PDB entry 6A5P | electron microscopy, 7.00 A resolution (low resolution: residue-level contacts below are approximate; hydrogen-bond / salt-bridge calls are withheld) | chains T and e of the 23 polymer chains in the assembly

Chain T:
Molecule: 198-nt DNA strand
Sequence (198 nucleotides; row label = number of the first residue in the row; numbers below 1 keep their minus sign (DA-72 is residue -72)):
   -72 ATCAGAATCCCGGTGCCGAGGCCGCTCAATTGGTCGTAGACAGCTCTAGC
   -22 ACCGCTTAAACGCACGTACGCGCTGTCCCCCGCGTTTTAACCGCCAAGGG
    28 GATTACACCCAAGACACCAGGCACGAGACAGAAAAAAACAACGAAAACGG
    78 CCACCACCCAAACACACCAAACACAAGAGCTAATTGACTGACGTAAGC
Not modelled in the structure: 96-125

Chain e:
Name: Histone H3.3
Organism: Homo sapiens
UniProt: P84243 (H33_HUMAN); residues 0-135 here correspond to UniProt positions 1-136 (UniProt number = residue number + 1)
Amino-acid sequence (139 residues; row label = number of the first residue in the row; numbers below 1 keep their minus sign (Gly-3 is residue -3)):
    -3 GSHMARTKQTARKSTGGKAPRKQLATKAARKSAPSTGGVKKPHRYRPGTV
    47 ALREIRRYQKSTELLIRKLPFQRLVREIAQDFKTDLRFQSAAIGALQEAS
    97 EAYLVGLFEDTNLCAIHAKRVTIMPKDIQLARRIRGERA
Not modelled in the structure: -3 to 38
Sequence notes: expression tag (-3 to -1)
Curated features (UniProtKB/Swiss-Prot):
  - site: Ser31 (Interaction with ZMYND11)
  - modified residue: Arg2 (Asymmetric dimethylarginine), Thr3 (Phosphothreonine), Lys4 (Allysine), Gln5 (5-glutamyl dopamine), Thr6 (Phosphothreonine), Arg8 (Citrulline), Lys9 (N6,N6,N6-trimethyllysine), Ser10 (ADP-ribosylserine), Thr11 (Phosphothreonine), Lys14 (N6-(2-hydroxyisobutyryl)lysine), Arg17 (Asymmetric dimethylarginine), Lys18 (N6-(2-hydroxyisobutyryl)lysine), Lys23 (N6-(2-hydroxyisobutyryl)lysine), Arg26 (Citrulline), Lys27 (N6,N6,N6-trimethyllysine), Ser28 (ADP-ribosylserine), Ser31 (Phosphoserine), Lys36 (N6,N6,N6-trimethyllysine), Lys37 (N6-methyllysine), Tyr41 (Phosphotyrosine) and 9 more in UniProt
  - lipidation: Lys18 (N6-decanoyllysine)

Chain T / chain e interface:
Residue-residue contacts (21; chain T residue first):
  DA-67(T) - Tyr41(e)
  DA-66(T) - Tyr41(e)
  DA-66(T) - Arg49(e)
  DT-65(T) - Arg49(e)
  DC8(T) - Arg40(e)
  DG9(T) - Arg40(e)
  DG9(T) - Gly44(e)
  DG9(T) - Val46(e)
  DG9(T) - Ala47(e)
  DC10(T) - Arg40(e)
  DC10(T) - Tyr41(e)
  DC10(T) - Val46(e)
  DA17(T) - Arg63(e)
  DA17(T) - Leu65(e)
  DA17(T) - Pro66(e)
  DA17(T) - Arg69(e)
  DC18(T) - Arg63(e)
  DC18(T) - Lys64(e)
  DC18(T) - Leu65(e)
  DG26(T) - Arg83(e)
  DG27(T) - Arg83(e)
Interface residues without a listed pair, chain e (15 interface residues in all): His39, Pro43, Thr45

Summary:
10 residues of chain T and 15 residues of chain e are in contact.
Here chain T is a 198-nt DNA strand and chain e is Histone H3.3 (Homo sapiens). Entry 6A5P (RNA polymerase II
elongation complex stalled at SHL(-5) of the nucleosome) was determined by electron microscopy (same
publication as 6A5L, 6A5O, 6A5R, 6A5T, 6A5U and 6INQ).
